PDB entry 4ILM | X-ray diffraction, 3.07 A resolution | chains A and B of the 4 polymer chains in the assembly

# Chain A (and B)
Molecule: CRISPR-associated endoribonuclease Cas6 2
Organism: Sulfolobus solfataricus
Notes: EC 3.1.-.-; chain B of this document is another copy of the same molecule, construct and numbering; everything in this record applies to it too
UniProt: Q97WV8 (CAS6B_SULSO); residues 1-289 here = UniProt positions 1-289
Chain sequence (289 residues; row label = number of the first residue in the row):
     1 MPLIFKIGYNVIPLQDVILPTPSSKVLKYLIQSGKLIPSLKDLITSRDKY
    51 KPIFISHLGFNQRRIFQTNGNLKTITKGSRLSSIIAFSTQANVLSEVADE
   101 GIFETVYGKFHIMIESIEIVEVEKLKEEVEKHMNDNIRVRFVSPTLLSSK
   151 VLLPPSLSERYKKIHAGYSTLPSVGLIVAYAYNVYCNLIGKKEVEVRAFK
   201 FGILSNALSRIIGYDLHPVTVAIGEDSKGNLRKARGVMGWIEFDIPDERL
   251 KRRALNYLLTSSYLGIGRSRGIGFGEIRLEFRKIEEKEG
Disordered / not traced: 70-72, 228-229, 285-289 (chain B: 70-72, 285-289)
Reported in the primary citation:
  - catalytic residues: Arg-232
  - binding site for the 16-nt RNA strand: Lys-51, Arg-232
  - conformationally variable residues: Arg-232
  - mutagenesis - E225A, D226A: unchanged catalytic activity with the 16-nt RNA strand
  - mutagenesis - K25A, K28A, K51A (2.6x102-fold), R232A (1.5x102-fold): decreased catalytic activity
  - mutagenesis - S46A, H57A: unchanged catalytic activity

# Interface between chain A and chain B
Pairs across the interface - 55 pairs, chain A then chain B:
  Ser-149(A) / Asn-206(B)
  Ser-149(A) / Ala-207(B)
  Ser-149(A) / Ser-209(B)
  Lys-150(A) / Ala-207(B)
  Leu-152(A) / Ala-207(B)
  Leu-153(A) / Ala-207(B)  hydrophobic
  Pro-154(A) / Ile-203(B)
  Leu-157(A) / Leu-204(B)  hydrophobic
  Tyr-161(A) / Leu-204(B)
  Tyr-161(A) / Leu-208(B)  hydrophobic
  Tyr-161(A) / Asp-247(B)
  Ile-164(A) / Pro-246(B)  hydrophobic
  His-165(A) / Arg-210(B)  hydrogen bond (backbone-side chain)
  Ala-166(A) / Ala-207(B)
  Ala-166(A) / Leu-208(B)  hydrophobic
  Ala-166(A) / Ser-209(B)
  Ala-166(A) / Arg-210(B)  hydrogen bond (backbone-side chain)
  Gly-167(A) / Arg-210(B)
  Thr-170(A) / Ile-211(B)
  Thr-170(A) / Tyr-214(B)  hydrogen bond (backbone-side chain)
  Leu-171(A) / Leu-171(B)  hydrophobic
  Leu-171(A) / Pro-172(B)
  Leu-171(A) / Ile-211(B)  hydrophobic
  Leu-171(A) / Tyr-214(B)
  Leu-171(A) / Ile-241(B)  hydrophobic
  Pro-172(A) / Leu-171(B)
  Ile-203(A) / Pro-154(B)
  Leu-204(A) / Tyr-161(B)
  Asn-206(A) / Ser-149(B)
  Ala-207(A) / Ser-149(B)
  Ala-207(A) / Lys-150(B)  hydrogen bond (backbone-backbone)
  Ala-207(A) / Leu-153(B)  hydrophobic
  Leu-208(A) / Leu-153(B)  hydrophobic
  Leu-208(A) / Ala-166(B)  hydrophobic
  Ser-209(A) / Ser-149(B)  hydrogen bond (backbone-side chain)
  Ser-209(A) / Ala-166(B)
  Arg-210(A) / His-165(B)  hydrogen bond (side chain-backbone)
  Arg-210(A) / Ala-166(B)  hydrogen bond (side chain-backbone)
  Ile-211(A) / Tyr-168(B)  hydrogen bond (backbone-backbone)
  Ile-211(A) / Thr-170(B)  hydrogen bond (backbone-side chain)
  Ile-211(A) / Leu-171(B)  hydrophobic
  Ile-212(A) / Arg-235(B)  hydrogen bond (backbone-side chain)
  Gly-213(A) / Arg-235(B)
  Tyr-214(A) / Thr-170(B)  hydrogen bond (side chain-backbone)
  Tyr-214(A) / Leu-171(B)
  Tyr-214(A) / Leu-216(B)
  Tyr-214(A) / His-217(B)
  Tyr-214(A) / Pro-218(B)  hydrophobic
  Tyr-214(A) / Val-237(B)
  Leu-216(A) / Tyr-214(B)
  His-217(A) / Tyr-214(B)
  Pro-218(A) / Tyr-214(B)  hydrophobic
  Arg-235(A) / Ile-212(B)  hydrogen bond (side chain-backbone)
  Val-237(A) / Tyr-214(B)
  Asp-247(A) / Tyr-161(B)
Other interface residues (no listed pair), chain A (36 interface residues in all): Tyr-168, Ser-169, Phe-199, Ile-241, Pro-246
Other interface residues (no listed pair), chain B (36 interface residues in all): Leu-152, Leu-157, Ile-164, Gly-167, Ser-169, Phe-199, Gly-213

# In short
Chain A and chain B each contribute 36 residues to their interface; the contacts include 12 hydrogen bonds.
Polar pairs include His-165(A)/Arg-210(B), Ala-166(A)/Arg-210(B) and Thr-170(A)/Tyr-214(B). From the paper:
the catalytic residue Arg-232(A); K25A, K28A and K51A of chain A, among others, reduce catalytic activity; 8
substitutions were tested in all.
Both chains are CRISPR-associated endoribonuclease Cas6 2 (Sulfolobus solfataricus). Entry 4ILM (CRISPR RNA
Processing endoribonuclease) was determined by X-ray diffraction together with 4ILL and 4ILR from the same
study.
